5E6B - chains A and B of the 4 polymer chains in the assembly; structure by X-ray diffraction, 2.25 A resolution.

[Chain A (and B)]
Molecule: Glucocorticoid receptor
Organism: Homo sapiens
Notes: chain B of this document is another copy of the same molecule, construct and numbering; everything in this record applies to it too
UniProt: P04150 (GCR_HUMAN), isoform P04150-8; residues 417-506 here correspond to UniProt positions 391-480 (UniProt number = residue number - 26)
Sequence (114 residues; row label = number of the first residue in the row):
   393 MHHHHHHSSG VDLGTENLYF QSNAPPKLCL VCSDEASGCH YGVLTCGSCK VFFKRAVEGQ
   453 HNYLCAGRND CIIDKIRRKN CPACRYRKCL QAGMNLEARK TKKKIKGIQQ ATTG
Unresolved in the structure: 393-416, 491-506 (chain B: 393-417, 491-506)
Construct notes: initiating methionine (393); expression tag (394-416)
Metal / ion sites: Zn2+ site 1: Cys421, Cys424, Cys438, Cys441; Zn2+ site 2: Cys457, Cys463, Cys473, Cys476
Reported in the primary citation:
  - binding site for the 16-nt DNA strand: Lys442, Val443, Arg447
  - mutagenesis - S425G: decreased signaling in response to IL8 promoter
  - mutagenesis - S425G, K442A/R447A: unchanged binding to p65/RelA subunit of NF-kappaB
  - mutagenesis - K442A/R447A: abolished signaling
  - mutagenesis - S425G: decreased binding to IL6 and ICAM1
  - mutagenesis - K442A/R447A: abolished binding to kappaBREs in the inflammatory genes

[How chain A and chain B interact]
Contacting residue pairs - 20 pairs, chain A then chain B:
  Leu456(A) - Ile468(B)  hydrophobic
  Leu456(A) - Arg469(B)
  Leu456(A) - Asn472(B)  hydrogen bond (backbone-side chain)
  Cys457(A) - Arg469(B)  hydrogen bond (backbone-side chain)
  Ala458(A) - Cys463(B)
  Ala458(A) - Ile464(B)  hydrogen bond (backbone-backbone)
  Ala458(A) - Arg469(B)
  Ala458(A) - Asn472(B)
  Arg460(A) - Arg460(B)
  Arg460(A) - Asp462(B)  salt bridge
  Asp462(A) - Arg460(B)  salt bridge
  Cys463(A) - Ala458(B)
  Ile464(A) - Ala458(B)  hydrogen bond (backbone-backbone)
  Ile468(A) - Leu456(B)  hydrophobic
  Arg469(A) - Leu456(B)
  Arg469(A) - Cys457(B)
  Arg469(A) - Ala458(B)
  Asn472(A) - Leu456(B)  hydrogen bond (side chain-backbone)
  Asn472(A) - Ala458(B)
  Asn472(A) - Asn472(B)
Also at the interface, not in a pair above, chain A (11 interface residues in all): Gly459

[Summary]
11 residues of chain A and 10 residues of chain B are in contact; the contacts include 5 hydrogen bonds and 2
salt bridges. Polar pairs include Arg460(A)-Asp462(B), Leu456(A)-Asn472(B) and Cys457(A)-Arg469(B). From the
paper: a binding site for the 16-nt DNA strand at Lys442(A), Val443(A) and Arg447(A); S425G of chain A reduces
signaling in response to IL8 promoter.
Both chains are Glucocorticoid receptor (Homo sapiens). Entry 5E6B (Glucocorticoid receptor DNA binding domain
- RELB NF-kB response element complex) was determined by X-ray diffraction, deposited together with 5E69,
5E6A, 5E6C and 5E6D.
